2C0E - chain A; structure by X-ray diffraction, 2.35 A resolution.

== Chain A ==
Molecule: Windbeutel protein
Organism: Drosophila melanogaster
Reference sequence: O44342 (WBL_DROME); numbering as in UniProt (aligned over 23-257)
Amino-acid sequence (248 residues; numbered 19 to 266; the number before each row is that of its first residue):
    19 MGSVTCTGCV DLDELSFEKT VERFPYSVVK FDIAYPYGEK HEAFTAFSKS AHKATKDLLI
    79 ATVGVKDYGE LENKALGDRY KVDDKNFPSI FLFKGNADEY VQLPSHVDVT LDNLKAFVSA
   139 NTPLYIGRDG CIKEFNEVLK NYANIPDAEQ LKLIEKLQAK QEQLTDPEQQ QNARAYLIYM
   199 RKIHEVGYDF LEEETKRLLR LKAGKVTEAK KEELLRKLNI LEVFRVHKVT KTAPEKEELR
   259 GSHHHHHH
Unresolved in the structure: 19-23, 252-266
Disulfide bonds: Cys24-Cys27

== Overview ==
Chain A is Windbeutel protein (Drosophila melanogaster); the structure, Structure of PDI-related Chaperone,
Wind with his-tag on C-terminus, was determined by X-ray diffraction together with 2C0F, 2C0G and 2C1Y from
the same study.
